4PRP - chains C and D of the 5 polymer chains in the assembly; structure by X-ray diffraction, 2.50 A resolution.

Chain C:
Molecule: Epstein-Barr nuclear antigen 1
Reference sequence: P03211 (EBNA1_EBVB9); residues 1-11 here correspond to UniProt positions 407-417 (UniProt number = residue number + 406)
Chain sequence (11 residues; each row starts with the number of its first residue):
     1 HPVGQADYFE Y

Chain D:
Molecule: TK3 TCR alpha chain
Source organism: Homo sapiens
Chain sequence (200 residues; numbered 3 to 218; 16 numbers in that range are skipped by the numbering (no residue carries them; nothing is unmodelled there); the number before each row is that of its first residue):
     3 QVTQSPEALR LQEGESSSLN CSYTVSGLRG
    39 LFWYRQDPGK GPEFLFTLYS AGE
    66 EKEKE
    78 RLKATLT
     0 K
    85 KESFLHITAP KPEDSATYLC AVQDLGTSGS RLTFGEGTQL TVNPNIQNPD PAVYQLRDSK
   145 SSDKSVCLFT DFDSQTNVSQ SKDSDVYITD KCVLDMRSMD FKSNSAVAWS NKSDFACANA
   205 FNNSIIPEDT FFPS
Disulfides: Cys23-Cys104, Cys151-Cys201

How chain C and chain D interact:
Contacting residue pairs (12):
  His1(C) - Gly110(D)
  Val3(C) - Leu109(D)
  Gly4(C) - Arg31(D)  hydrogen bond (backbone-side chain)
  Gly4(C) - Leu109(D)  hydrogen bond (backbone-backbone)
  Gly4(C) - Thr111(D)
  Gln5(C) - Ser112(D)
  Gln5(C) - Gly113(D)  hydrogen bond (backbone-backbone)
  Ala6(C) - Arg31(D)
  Ala6(C) - Gly113(D)
  Ala6(C) - Ser114(D)
  Asp7(C) - Gly113(D)
  Asp7(C) - Ser114(D)

Summary:
6 residues of chain C face 7 of chain D across their interface; the contacts include 3 hydrogen bonds. Among
the polar pairs are Gly4(C)-Arg31(D), Gly4(C)-Leu109(D) and Gln5(C)-Gly113(D).
Chain C is Epstein-Barr nuclear antigen 1 and chain D is TK3 TCR alpha chain (Homo sapiens); the structure,
Crystal structure of TK3 TCR-HLA-B*35:01-HPVG-Q5 complex, was determined by X-ray diffraction (same
publication as 4PR5, 4PRA, 4PRB, 4PRD, 4PRE, 4PRH, 4PRI and 4PRN).
